PDB entry 6R3A | electron microscopy, 4.00 A resolution | chains A and F of the 7 polymer chains in the assembly

Chain A (and F):
Protein: Major capsid protein
Source organism: Bacillus phage SPP1
Notes: chain F of this document is another copy of the same molecule, construct and numbering; everything in this record applies to it too
Reference sequence: Q38582 (CAPSD_BPSPP); residue numbers follow UniProt; this construct covers 2-324
Chain sequence (323 residues; each row starts with the number of its first residue):
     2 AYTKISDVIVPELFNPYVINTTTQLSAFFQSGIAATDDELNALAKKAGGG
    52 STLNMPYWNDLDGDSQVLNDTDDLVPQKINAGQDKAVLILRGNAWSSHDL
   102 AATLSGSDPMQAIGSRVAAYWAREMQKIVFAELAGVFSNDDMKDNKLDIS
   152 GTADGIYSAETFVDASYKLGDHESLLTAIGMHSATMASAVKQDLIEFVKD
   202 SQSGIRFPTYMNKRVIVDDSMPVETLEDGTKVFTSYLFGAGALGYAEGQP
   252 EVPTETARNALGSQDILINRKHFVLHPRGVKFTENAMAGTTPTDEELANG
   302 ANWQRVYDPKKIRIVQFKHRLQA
Reported in the primary citation:
  - conformationally variable residues (loop rearrangement): Asp194 to Arg207
  - mutagenesis - E197K: abolished binding to gp12
  - mutagenesis - D194G/F198A, F198A: decreased binding to gp12
  - mutagenesis - D100A: unchanged binding to gp11
  - mutagenesis - Y18A: decreased binding to SP

How chain A and chain F interact:
Residue-residue contacts (50):
  Glu40(A) - Asn16(F)  hydrogen bond
  Leu44(A) - Leu14(F)  hydrophobic
  Gly49(A) - Leu14(F)
  Gly50(A) - Leu14(F)
  Ser52(A) - Leu14(F)
  Leu54(A) - Leu14(F)  hydrophobic
  Asn55(A) - Leu14(F)
  Asn55(A) - Phe15(F)
  Asn55(A) - Asn16(F)
  Met56(A) - Asn16(F)
  Pro57(A) - Asn16(F)
  Pro57(A) - Pro17(F)
  Pro57(A) - Tyr18(F)  hydrophobic
  Pro57(A) - Val19(F)
  Tyr58(A) - Val19(F)
  Trp59(A) - Asn21(F)
  Trp59(A) - Pro110(F)  hydrophobic
  Asp61(A) - Thr23(F)
  Leu62(A) - Tyr121(F)  hydrophobic
  Ser66(A) - Glu125(F)
  Ser66(A) - Glu296(F)
  Val68(A) - Asp295(F)
  Leu69(A) - Leu91(F)
  Leu75(A) - Asn94(F)
  Ala160(A) - Asp201(F)
  Ala160(A) - Ser202(F)
  Glu161(A) - Leu195(F)
  Tyr168(A) - Ile206(F)
  Tyr168(A) - Arg207(F)
  Gly171(A) - Ser184(F)  hydrogen bond (backbone-side chain)
  Asp172(A) - Ser184(F)
  Asp172(A) - Asp219(F)
  Asp172(A) - Asp220(F)
  His173(A) - Thr24(F)
  Ser175(A) - Arg207(F)
  Gln193(A) - Asp201(F)
  Asp194(A) - Lys200(F)
  Asp194(A) - Asp201(F)
  Asp194(A) - Ser202(F)
  Ile196(A) - Phe198(F)
  Ile196(A) - Val199(F)
  Ile196(A) - Lys200(F)
  Phe198(A) - Phe198(F)  hydrophobic
  Tyr211(A) - Ser202(F)
  Met212(A) - Gln203(F)
  Met212(A) - Ser204(F)
  Met212(A) - Gly205(F)  hydrogen bond (side chain-backbone)
  Thr291(A) - Ile6(F)
  Lys312(A) - Asn21(F)
  Lys312(A) - Thr22(F)
Interface residues without a listed pair, chain A (39 interface residues in all): Gly51, Asn60, Gln67, Asn70, Ile80, Asp165, Glu174
Interface residues without a listed pair, chain F (49 interface residues in all): Pro12, Leu26, Arg92, Gly93, Ala95, Trp96, Ser97, Asp109, Ala113, Met187, Val191, Lys192, Val218, Arg271, His273, Thr292, Pro293

In short:
The interface between chain A and chain F involves 39 residues on one side and 49 on the other, with 3
hydrogen bonds. Among the polar pairs are Glu40(A)-Asn16(F), Gly171(A)-Ser184(F) and Met212(A)-Gly205(F). The
paper reports that D194G/F198A and F198A of chain A reduce binding to gp12; conformational variability at
Asp194(A); 5 substitutions were tested in all.
Chain A and chain F are both Major capsid protein (Bacillus phage SPP1); the structure, Bacteriophage SPP1
mature capsid protein, was determined by electron microscopy together with 6R3B and 6RTL from the same study.
